PDB entry 6Y90 | electron microscopy, 3.69 A resolution | chains B and C of the 6 polymer chains in the assembly

Chain B:
Protein: B-lymphocyte antigen CD20
Organism: Homo sapiens
UniProt: P11836 (CD20_HUMAN); residue numbers follow UniProt; this construct covers 45-216
Chain sequence (172 residues; row label = number of the first residue in the row):
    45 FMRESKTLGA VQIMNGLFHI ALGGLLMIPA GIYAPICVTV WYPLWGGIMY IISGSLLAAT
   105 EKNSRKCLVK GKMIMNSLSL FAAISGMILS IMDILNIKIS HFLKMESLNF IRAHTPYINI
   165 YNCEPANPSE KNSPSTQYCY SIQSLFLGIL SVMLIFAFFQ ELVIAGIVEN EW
Cystine bridges: Cys-167/Cys-183
Ligand contacts: 1,2-diacyl-sn-glycero-3-phosphocholine (PC1): Ile-135, Leu-139, Lys-142, Leu-191, Leu-198, Ile-199
UniProt features mapped onto this chain:
  - region: Ala-74 to Ile-80 (Epitope 1), Phe-146 to Pro-160 (Epitope 2), Glu-168 to Lys-175 (Epitope 3 (recognized by antibodies, including Rituximab))
  - lipidation: Cys-111 (S-palmitoyl cysteine)
  - mutagenesis: Thr-159 (T159K: Abrogates recognition by some antibodies; when associated with D-163 and D-166. Slight decrease of rituximab binding; when associated with D-163 and D-166), Asn-163 (N163D: Decreased binding of some antibodies. No effect on rituximab binding), Asn-166 (N166D: Decreased binding of some antibodies. No effect on rituximab binding), Ala-170 (A170S: Abrogates recognition by therapeutic antibodies, including rituximab; when associated with S-172), Pro-172 (P172S: Marked reduction in rituximab binding. Abrogates recognition by antibodies, including rituximab; when associated with S-170)

Chain C:
Protein: Rituximab Fab Heavy Chain
Organism: Mus musculus
Notes: antibody fragment or engineered binder
Chain sequence (224 residues; row label = number of the first residue in the row):
     1 QVQLQQPGAE LVKPGASVKM SCKASGYTFT SYNMHWVKQT PGRGLEWIGA IYPGNGDTSY
    61 NQKFKGKATL TADKSSSTAY MQLSSLTSED SAVYYCARST YYGGDWYFNV WGAGTTVTVS
   121 AASTKGPSVF PLAPSSKSTS GGTAALGCLV KDYFPEPVTV SWNSGALTSG VHTFPAVLQS
   181 SGLYSLSSVV TVPSSSLGTQ TYICNVNHKP SNTKVDKKVE PKSC
Cystine bridges: Cys-22/Cys-96, Cys-148/Cys-204
From the paper describing this entry:
  - mutagenesis - T28A/S31A: unchanged binding to B-lymphocyte antigen CD20 (chain B)

Chain B / chain C interface:
Contacting residue pairs (18; chain B residue first):
  Glu-168(B) / Ser-59(C)
  Pro-169(B) / Ser-59(C)  hydrogen bond (backbone-side chain)
  Ala-170(B) / His-35(C)  hydrogen bond (backbone-side chain)
  Ala-170(B) / Trp-47(C)  hydrophobic
  Ala-170(B) / Ala-50(C)
  Asn-171(B) / Asn-33(C)  hydrogen bond
  Asn-171(B) / His-35(C)  hydrogen bond
  Asn-171(B) / Ser-99(C)  hydrogen bond
  Asn-171(B) / Trp-106(C)  hydrogen bond
  Pro-172(B) / Asn-33(C)
  Pro-172(B) / Ala-50(C)
  Pro-172(B) / Ile-51(C)
  Pro-172(B) / Tyr-52(C)
  Pro-172(B) / Asp-57(C)
  Ser-173(B) / Asn-33(C)
  Ser-173(B) / Tyr-52(C)
  Glu-174(B) / Trp-106(C)  hydrogen bond
  Lys-175(B) / Asp-57(C)
Interface residues without a listed pair, chain B (9 interface residues in all): Ser-144
Interface residues without a listed pair, chain C (13 interface residues in all): Thr-58, Tyr-60, Gln-62

Overview:
Chain B and chain C form an interface of 9 and 13 residues respectively, with 7 hydrogen bonds. Among the
polar pairs are Pro-169(B)/Ser-59(C), Ala-170(B)/His-35(C) and Asn-171(B)/Asn-33(C). Chain B binds
1,2-diacyl-sn-glycero-3-phosphocholine. From UniProt: 5 mutagenesis sites on chain B. From the paper:
T28A/S31A of chain C leave binding to B-lymphocyte antigen CD20 (chain B) unchanged.
Here chain B is B-lymphocyte antigen CD20 (Homo sapiens) and chain C is Rituximab Fab Heavy Chain (Mus
musculus). Entry 6Y90 (Structure of full-length CD20 in complex with Rituximab Fab) was determined by electron
microscopy, deposited together with 6Y97 and 6Y9A.
